5MS0 - chains C and D of the 14 polymer chains in the assembly; structure by electron microscopy, 9.80 A resolution (very low resolution: no residue pairs are listed; an interface is given only as per-side residue counts).

# Chain C
Protein: DNA-directed RNA polymerase subunit beta
Organism: Escherichia coli K-12
Notes: EC 2.7.7.6
UniProtKB: P0A8V2 (RPOB_ECOLI); residue numbers follow UniProt; this construct covers 1-1342
Amino-acid sequence (1342 residues; numbered 1 to 1342; the number before each row is that of its first residue):
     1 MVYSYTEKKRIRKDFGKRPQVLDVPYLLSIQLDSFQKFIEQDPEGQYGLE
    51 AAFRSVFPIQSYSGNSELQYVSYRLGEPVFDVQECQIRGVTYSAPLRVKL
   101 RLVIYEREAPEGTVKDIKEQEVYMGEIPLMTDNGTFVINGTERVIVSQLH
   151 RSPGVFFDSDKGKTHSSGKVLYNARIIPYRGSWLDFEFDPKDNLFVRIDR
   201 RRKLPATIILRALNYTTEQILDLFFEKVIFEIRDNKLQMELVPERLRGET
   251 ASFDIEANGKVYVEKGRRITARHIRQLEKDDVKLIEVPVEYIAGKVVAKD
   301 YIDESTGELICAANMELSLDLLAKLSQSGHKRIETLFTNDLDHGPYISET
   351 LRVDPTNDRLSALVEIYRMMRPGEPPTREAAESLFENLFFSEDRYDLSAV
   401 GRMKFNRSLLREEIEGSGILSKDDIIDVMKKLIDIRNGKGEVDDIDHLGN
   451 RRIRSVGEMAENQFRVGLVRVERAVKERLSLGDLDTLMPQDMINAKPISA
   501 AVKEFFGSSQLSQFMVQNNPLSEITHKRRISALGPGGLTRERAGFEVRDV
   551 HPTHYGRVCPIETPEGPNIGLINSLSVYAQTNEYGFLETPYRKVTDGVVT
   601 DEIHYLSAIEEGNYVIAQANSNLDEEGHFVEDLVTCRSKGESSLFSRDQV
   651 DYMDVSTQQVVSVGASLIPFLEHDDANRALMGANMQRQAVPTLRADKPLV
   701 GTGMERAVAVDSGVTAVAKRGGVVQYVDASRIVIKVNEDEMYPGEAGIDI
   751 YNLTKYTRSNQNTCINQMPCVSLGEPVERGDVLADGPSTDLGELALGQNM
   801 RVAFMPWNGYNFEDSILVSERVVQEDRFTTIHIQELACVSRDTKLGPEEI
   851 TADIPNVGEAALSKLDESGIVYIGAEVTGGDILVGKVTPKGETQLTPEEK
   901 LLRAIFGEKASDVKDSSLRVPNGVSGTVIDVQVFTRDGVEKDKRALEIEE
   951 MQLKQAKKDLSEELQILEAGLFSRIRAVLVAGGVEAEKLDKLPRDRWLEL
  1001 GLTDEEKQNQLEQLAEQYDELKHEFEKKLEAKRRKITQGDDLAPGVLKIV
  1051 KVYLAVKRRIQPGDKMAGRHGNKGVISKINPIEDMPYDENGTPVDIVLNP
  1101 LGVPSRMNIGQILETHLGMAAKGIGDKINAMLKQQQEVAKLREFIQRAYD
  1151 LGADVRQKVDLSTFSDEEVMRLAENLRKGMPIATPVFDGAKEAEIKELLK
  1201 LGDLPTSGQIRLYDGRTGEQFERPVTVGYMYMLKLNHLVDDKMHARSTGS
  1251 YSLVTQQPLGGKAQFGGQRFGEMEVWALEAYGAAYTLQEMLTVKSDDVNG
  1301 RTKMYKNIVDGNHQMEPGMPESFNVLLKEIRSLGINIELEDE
Not modelled in the structure: 1-7, 248, 314-315, 1059-1099
Construct notes: conflict Val-516 (Asp in P0A8V2)
Swiss-Prot annotation at these positions:
  - modified residue (N6-acetyllysine): Lys-1022, Lys-1200
  - mutagenesis: Ile-561 (I561S: Resistant to antibiotics salinamide A and B), Ile-569 (I569S: Resistant to antibiotics salinamide A and B), Ala-665 (A665E: Resistant to antibiotics salinamide A and B), Asp-675 (D675A/G: Resistant to antibiotics salinamide A and B), Asn-677 (N677H/K: Resistant to antibiotics salinamide A and B), Leu-680 (L680M: Resistant to antibiotics salinamide A and B), Glu-813 (E813K: Disrupts the enzyme's active center)

# Chain D
Protein: DNA-directed RNA polymerase subunit beta'
Organism: Escherichia coli K-12
Notes: EC 2.7.7.6
UniProtKB: P0A8T7 (RPOC_ECOLI); residues 1-1407 here = UniProt positions 1-1407
Amino-acid sequence (1416 residues; each row starts with the number of its first residue):
     1 MKDLLKFLKAQTKTEEFDAIKIALASPDMIRSWSFGEVKKPETINYRTFK
    51 PERDGLFCARIFGPVKDYECLCGKYKRLKHRGVICEKCGVEVTQTKVRRE
   101 RMGHIELASPTAHIWFLKSLPSRIGLLLDMPLRDIERVLYFESYVVIEGG
   151 MTNLERQQILTEEQYLDALEEFGDEFDAKMGAEAIQALLKSMDLEQECEQ
   201 LREELNETNSETKRKKLTKRIKLLEAFVQSGNKPEWMILTVLPVLPPDLR
   251 PLVPLDGGRFATSDLNDLYRRVINRNNRLKRLLDLAAPDIIVRNEKRMLQ
   301 EAVDALLDNGRRGRAITGSNKRPLKSLADMIKGKQGRFRQNLLGKRVDYS
   351 GRSVITVGPYLRLHQCGLPKKMALELFKPFIYGKLELRGLATTIKAAKKM
   401 VEREEAVVWDILDEVIREHPVLLNRAPTLHRLGIQAFEPVLIEGKAIQLH
   451 PLVCAAYNADFDGDQMAVHVPLTLEAQLEARALMMSTNNILSPANGEPII
   501 VPSQDVVLGLYYMTRDCVNAKGEGMVLTGPKEAERLYRSGLASLHARVKV
   551 RITEYEKDANGELVAKTSLKDTTVGRAILWMIVPKGLPYSIVNQALGKKA
   601 ISKMLNTCYRILGLKPTVIFADQIMYTGFAYAARSGASVGIDDMVIPEKK
   651 HEIISEAEAEVAEIQEQFQSGLVTAGERYNKVIDIWAAANDRVSKAMMDN
   701 LQTETVINRDGQEEKQVSFNSIYMMADSGARGSAAQIRQLAGMRGLMAKP
   751 DGSIIETPITANFREGLNVLQYFISTHGARKGLADTALKTANSGYLTRRL
   801 VDVAQDLVVTEDDCGTHEGIMMTPVIEGGDVKEPLRDRVLGRVTAEDVLK
   851 PGTADILVPRNTLLHEQWCDLLEENSVDAVKVRSVVSCDTDFGVCAHCYG
   901 RDLARGHIINKGEAIGVIAAQSIGEPGTQLTMRTFHIGGAASRAAAESSI
   951 QVKNKGSIKLSNVKSVVNSSGKLVITSRNTELKLIDEFGRTKESYKVPYG
  1001 AVLAKGDGEQVAGGETVANWDPHTMPVITEVSGFVRFTDMIDGQTITRQT
  1051 DELTGLSSLVVLDSAERTAGGKDLRPALKIVDAQGNDVLIPGTDMPAQYF
  1101 LPGKAIVQLEDGVQISSGDTLARIPQESGGTKDITGGLPRVADLFEARRP
  1151 KEPAILAEISGIVSFGKETKGKRRLVITPVDGSDPYEEMIPKWRQLNVFE
  1201 GERVERGDVISDGPEAPHDILRLRGVHAVTRYIVNEVQDVYRLQGVKIND
  1251 KHIEVIVRQMLRKATIVNAGSSDFLEGEQVEYSRVKIANRELEANGKVGA
  1301 TYSRDLLGITKASLATESFISAASFQETTRVLTEAAVAGKRDELRGLKEN
  1351 VIVGRLIPAGTGYAYHQDRMRRRAAGEAPAAPQVTAEDASASLAELLNAG
  1401 LGGSDNELEVHHHHHH
Not modelled in the structure: 1-13, 705-716, 1390-1416
Construct notes: expression tag (1408-1416)
Small-molecule neighbours:
  - Mg2+ (MG): Asp-460, Phe-461, Asp-462, Gly-463, Asp-464
  - Zn2+ (ZN): Ser-887, Cys-888, Cys-895, Cys-898
Swiss-Prot annotation at these positions:
  - binding site (Zn(2+)): Cys-70, Cys-72, Cys-85, Cys-88, Cys-814, Cys-888, Cys-895, Cys-898
  - binding site (Mg(2+)): Asp-460, Asp-462, Asp-464
  - modified residue: Lys-983 (N6-acetyllysine)
  - mutagenesis: Gln-504 (Q504P: Resistant to antibiotics salinamide A and B), Asn-690 (N690D: Resistant to antibiotics salinamide A and B), Met-697 (M697V: Resistant to antibiotics salinamide A and B), Ala-735 (A735T: Resistant to antibiotics salinamide A and B), Arg-738 (R738C/H/P/S: Resistant to antibiotics salinamide A and B), Ala-748 (A748E: Resistant to antibiotics salinamide A and B), Pro-758 (P758S/T: Resistant to antibiotics salinamide A and B), Phe-763 (F763C: Resistant to antibiotics salinamide A and B), Ser-775 (S775A: Resistant to antibiotics salinamide A and B), Ala-779 (A779T/V: Resistant to antibiotics salinamide A and B), Arg-780 (R780C: Resistant to antibiotics salinamide A and B), Gly-782 (G782A/C: Resistant to antibiotics salinamide A and B), 1 further mutagenesis entry in UniProt

# How chain C and chain D interact
At this resolution (10 A) residue pairs are not listed: 71 residues of chain C and 74 of chain D lie at the interface.

# Overview
Chain C and chain D form an interface of 71 and 74 residues respectively. Bound to chain D: Mg2+ and Zn2+.
Curated annotation (UniProt) lists 7 mutagenesis sites on chain C; 8 Zn2+-binding residues, 3 Mg2+-binding
residues and 13 mutagenesis sites on chain D.
Chain C is DNA-directed RNA polymerase subunit beta and chain D is DNA-directed RNA polymerase subunit beta',
both from Escherichia coli K-12; the structure, pseudo-atomic model of the RNA polymerase lambda-based
antitermination complex solved by cryo-EM, was determined by electron microscopy together with 5LM7 and 5LM9
from the same study.
